6MMW - chains B and D of the 4 polymer chains in the assembly; structure by electron microscopy, 6.20 A resolution (low resolution: residue-level contacts below are approximate; hydrogen-bond / salt-bridge calls are withheld).

[Chain B (and D)]
Molecule: Glutamate receptor ionotropic, NMDA 2A
Organism: Rattus norvegicus
Notes: chain D of this document is another copy of the same molecule, construct and numbering; everything in this record applies to it too
Reference sequence: Q00959 (NMDE1_RAT); numbering as in UniProt (aligned over 1-837)
Amino-acid sequence (837 residues; row label = number of the first residue in the row):
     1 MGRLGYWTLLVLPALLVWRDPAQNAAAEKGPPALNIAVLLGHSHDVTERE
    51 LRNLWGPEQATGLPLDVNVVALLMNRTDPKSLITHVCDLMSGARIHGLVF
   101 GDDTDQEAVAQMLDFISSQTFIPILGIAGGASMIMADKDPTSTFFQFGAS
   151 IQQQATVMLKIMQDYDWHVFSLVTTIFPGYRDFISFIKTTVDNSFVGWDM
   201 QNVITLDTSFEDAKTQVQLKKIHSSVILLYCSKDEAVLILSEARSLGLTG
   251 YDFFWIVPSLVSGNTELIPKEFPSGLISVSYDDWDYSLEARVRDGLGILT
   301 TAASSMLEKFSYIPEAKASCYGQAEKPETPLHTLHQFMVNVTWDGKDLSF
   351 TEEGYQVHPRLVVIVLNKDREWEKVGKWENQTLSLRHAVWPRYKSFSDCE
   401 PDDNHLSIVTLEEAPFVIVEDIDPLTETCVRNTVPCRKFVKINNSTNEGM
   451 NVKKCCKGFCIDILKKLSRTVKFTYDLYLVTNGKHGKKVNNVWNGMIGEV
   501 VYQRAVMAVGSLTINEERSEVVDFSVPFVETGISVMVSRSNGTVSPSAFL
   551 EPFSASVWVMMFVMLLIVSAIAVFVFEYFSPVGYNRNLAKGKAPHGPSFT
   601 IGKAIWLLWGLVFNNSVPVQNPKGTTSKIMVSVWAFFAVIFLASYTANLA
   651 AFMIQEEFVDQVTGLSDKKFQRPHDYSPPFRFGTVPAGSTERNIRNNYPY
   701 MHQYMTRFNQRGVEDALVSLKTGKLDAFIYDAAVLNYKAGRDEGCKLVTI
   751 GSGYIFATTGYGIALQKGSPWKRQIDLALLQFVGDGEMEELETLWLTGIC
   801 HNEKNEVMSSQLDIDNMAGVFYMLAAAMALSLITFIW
Disordered / not traced: 1-33, 539-554, 580-597, 616-619, 801-808 (chain D: 1-33, 539-554, 580-597, 801-808)
Differences from the reference sequence: engineered mutation A128 (His in Q00959), A687 (Asn in Q00959); conflict T758 (Ser in Q00959)
Cystine bridges: C87-C320, C429-C455, C745-C800
Covalent attachments: N-acetylglucosamine (NAG) linked to N75, N340, N380, N443, N444

[How chain B and chain D interact]
Residue-residue contacts - 16 pairs, chain B then chain D:
  D212(B) - S245(D)
  A213(B) - S245(D)
  A213(B) - L246(D)
  Q216(B) - Q216(D)
  Q216(B) - K220(D)
  Q216(B) - L246(D)
  V217(B) - L246(D)
  V217(B) - G247(D)
  K220(B) - K220(D)
  K220(B) - L246(D)
  K220(B) - L248(D)
  S245(B) - A213(D)
  S245(B) - Q216(D)
  L246(B) - Q216(D)
  L246(B) - K220(D)
  L248(B) - K220(D)
Interface residues without a listed pair, chain B (9 interface residues in all): E242
Interface residues without a listed pair, chain D (8 interface residues in all): V217

[Summary]
9 residues of chain B face 8 of chain D across their interface. Covalently linked N-acetylglucosamine: at
N75(B), N340(B), N380(B), N443(B) and N444(B).
Both chains are Glutamate receptor ionotropic, NMDA 2A (Rattus norvegicus). Entry 6MMW (Triheteromeric NMDA
receptor GluN1/GluN2A/GluN2A* in the '2-Knuckle-Symmetric' conformation, in complex with glycine and
glutamate, in the ...) was determined by electron microscopy together with 6MM9, 6MMA, 6MMB, 6MMG, 6MMH, 6MMI
and 12 further entries from the same study.
